6SPE - chains a and s of the 21 polymer chains in the assembly; structure by electron microscopy, 3.60 A resolution.

== Chain a ==
Molecule: 16S ribosomal RNA
Organism: Pseudomonas aeruginosa
Sequence (1526 nucleotides; each row starts with the number of its first residue):
     2 AACUGAAGAGUUUGAUCAUGGCUCAGAUUGAACGCUGGCGGCAGGCCUAA
    52 CACAUGCAAGUCGAGCGGAUAAAGGGAGCUUGCUCCUGGAUUCAGCGGCG
   102 GACGGGUGAGUAAUGCCUAGGAAUCUGCCUGGUAGUGGGGGAUAACGUCC
   152 GGAAACGGGCGCUAAUACCGCAUACGUCCUGAGGGAGAAAGUGGGGGAUC
   202 UUCGGACCUCACGCUAUCAGAUGAGCCUAGGUCGGAUUAGCUAGUUGGUG
   252 GGGUAAAGGCCUACCAAGGCGACGAUCCGUAACUGGUCUGAGAGGAUGAU
   302 CAGUCACACUGGAACUGAGACACGGUCCAGACUCCUACGGGAGGCAGCAG
   352 UGGGGAAUAUUGGACAAUGGGCGAAAGCCUGAUCCAGCCAUGCCGCGUGU
   402 GUGAAGAAGGUCUUCGGAUUGUAAAGCACUUUAAGUUGGGAGGAAGGGCA
   452 GUAAGUUAAUACCUUGCUGUUUUGACGUUACCAACAGAAUAAGCACCGGC
   502 UAACUUCGUGCCAGCAGCCGCGGUAAUACGAAGGGUGCAAGCGUUAAUCG
   552 GAAUUACUGGGCGUAAAGCGCGCGUAGGUGGUUCAGCAAGUUGGAUGUGA
   602 AAUCCCCGGGCUCAACCUGGGAACUGCAUCCAAAACUACUGAGCUAGAGU
   652 ACGGUAGAGGGUGGUGGAAUUUCCUGUGUAGCGGUGAAAUGCGUAGAUAU
   702 AGGAAGGAACACCAGUGGCGAAGGCGACCACCUGGACUGAUACUGACACU
   752 GAGGUGCGAAAGCGUGGGGAGCAAACAGGAUUAGAUACCCUGGUAGUCCA
   802 CGCCGUAAACGAUGUCGACUAGCCGUUGGGAUCCUUGAGAUCUUAGUGGC
   852 GCAGCUAACGCGAUAAGUCGACCGCCUGGGGAGUACGGCCGCAAGGUUAA
   902 AACUCAAAUGAAUUGACGGGGGCCCGCACAAGCGGUGGAGCAUGUGGUUU
   952 AAUUCGAAGCAACGCGAAGAACCUUACCUGGCCUUGACAUGCUGAGAACU
  1002 UUCCAGAGAUGGAUUGGUGCCUUCGGGAACUCAGACACAGGUGCUGCAUG
  1052 GCUGUCGUCAGCUCGUGUCGUGAGAUGUUGGGUUAAGUCCCGUAACGAGC
  1102 GCAACCCUUGUCCUUAGUUACCAGCACCUCGGGUGGGCACUCUAAGGAGA
  1152 CUGCCGGUGACAAACCGGAGGAAGGUGGGGAUGACGUCAAGUCAUCAUGG
  1202 CCCUUACGGCCAGGGCUACACACGUGCUACAAUGGUCGGUACAAAGGGUU
  1252 GCCAAGCCGCGAGGUGGAGCUAAUCCCAUAAAACCGAUCGUAGUCCGGAU
  1302 CGCAGUCUGCAACUCGACUGCGUGAAGUCGGAAUCGCUAGUAAUCGUGAA
  1352 UCAGAAUGUCACGGUGAAUACGUUCCCGGGCCUUGUACACACCGCCCGUC
  1402 ACACCAUGGGAGUGGGUUGCUCCAGAAGUAGCUAGUCUAACCGCAAGGGG
  1452 GACGGUUACCACGGAGUGAUUCAUGACUGGGGUGAAGUCGUAACAAGGUA
  1502 GCCGUAGGGGAACCUGCGGCUGGAUC
Construct notes: conflict A72 (G891104 in 1353913695)

== Chain s ==
Name: 30S ribosomal protein S19
Organism: Pseudomonas aeruginosa
UniProtKB: E2RXT2 (E2RXT2_PSEAI); residue numbers follow UniProt; this construct covers 2-81
Sequence (80 residues; row label = number of the first residue in the row):
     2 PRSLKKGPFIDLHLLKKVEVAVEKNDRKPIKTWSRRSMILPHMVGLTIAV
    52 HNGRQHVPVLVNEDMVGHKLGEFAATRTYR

== Interface between chain a and chain s ==
Pairs across the interface - 47 pairs, chain a then chain s:
  U951(a) - Thr79(s)  sugar contact
  A952(a) - Gly54(s)  base contact
  A952(a) - Arg55(s)  salt bridge to the phosphate
  A952(a) - Thr77(s)  hydrogen bond to the base
  A953(a) - Thr77(s)  base contact
  U954(a) - Arg78(s)  base contact
  U980(a) - Gly54(s)  sugar contact
  U980(a) - Arg55(s)  hydrogen bond to the sugar
  A1006(a) - Lys17(s)  salt bridge to the phosphate
  G1007(a) - Lys17(s)  salt bridge to the phosphate
  A1008(a) - His14(s)  sugar contact
  A1008(a) - Lys18(s)  salt bridge to the phosphate
  A1008(a) - Trp34(s)  stacking on the base
  G1214(a) - His52(s)  sugar contact
  G1214(a) - Gly54(s)  hydrogen bond to the base
  G1215(a) - Arg36(s)  salt bridge to the phosphate
  G1215(a) - Gly54(s)  sugar contact
  G1215(a) - Thr77(s)  phosphate contact
  G1216(a) - Thr77(s)  phosphate contact
  G1216(a) - Arg78(s)  salt bridge to the phosphate
  C1217(a) - Arg78(s)  salt bridge to the phosphate
  A1219(a) - Arg78(s)  hydrogen bond to the sugar
  C1220(a) - Tyr80(s)  sugar contact
  A1221(a) - Tyr80(s)  hydrogen bond to the phosphate
  G1306(a) - Pro2(s)  base contact
  U1307(a) - Pro2(s)  base contact
  U1307(a) - Ser4(s)  phosphate contact
  U1307(a) - Leu5(s)  hydrogen bond to the phosphate
  C1308(a) - Pro2(s)  base contact
  C1308(a) - Arg3(s)  base contact
  C1308(a) - Ser4(s)  hydrogen bond to the phosphate
  C1311(a) - Arg37(s)  hydrogen bond to the base
  A1312(a) - Arg3(s)  hydrogen bond to the phosphate
  A1312(a) - Phe10(s)  sugar contact
  A1312(a) - Arg37(s)  sugar contact
  A1312(a) - Lys70(s)  phosphate contact
  A1313(a) - Arg3(s)  salt bridge to the phosphate
  A1313(a) - Lys70(s)  salt bridge to the phosphate
  C1314(a) - Arg36(s)  hydrogen bond to the base
  C1314(a) - Arg37(s)  base contact
  C1314(a) - Lys70(s)  salt bridge to the phosphate
  C1314(a) - Gly72(s)  base contact
  C1314(a) - Glu73(s)  sugar contact
  U1315(a) - Arg36(s)  base contact
  U1315(a) - Thr77(s)  base contact
  U1315(a) - Arg78(s)  hydrogen bond to the sugar
  C1316(a) - Arg78(s)  salt bridge to the phosphate
Also at the interface, not in a pair above, chain a (28 interface residues in all): G1009, A1213, G1310, G1317
Also at the interface, not in a pair above, chain s (23 interface residues in all): Lys6, Asn53

== Overview ==
28 residues of chain a and 23 residues of chain s are in contact, with 11 hydrogen bonds, 11 salt bridges and
1 aromatic stacking contact. Among the polar pairs are A952(a)-Thr77(s), G1214(a)-Gly54(s) and
C1311(a)-Arg37(s).
Chain a is 16S ribosomal RNA and chain s is 30S ribosomal protein S19, both from Pseudomonas aeruginosa; the
structure, Pseudomonas aeruginosa 30s ribosome from a clinical isolate, was determined by electron microscopy
together with 6SPC from the same study.
